PDB entry 4Y8N | X-ray diffraction, 2.60 A resolution | chains D and E of the 30 polymer chains in the assembly

== Chain D ==
Molecule: Proteasome subunit alpha type-5
From: Saccharomyces cerevisiae (strain ATCC 204508 / S288c)
Notes: EC 3.4.25.1
UniProtKB: P32379 (PSA5_YEAST); residues -7 to 252 here correspond to UniProt positions 1-260 (UniProt number = residue number + 8)
Amino-acid sequence (260 residues; each row starts with the number of its first residue; numbers below 1 keep their minus sign (Met-7 is residue -7)):
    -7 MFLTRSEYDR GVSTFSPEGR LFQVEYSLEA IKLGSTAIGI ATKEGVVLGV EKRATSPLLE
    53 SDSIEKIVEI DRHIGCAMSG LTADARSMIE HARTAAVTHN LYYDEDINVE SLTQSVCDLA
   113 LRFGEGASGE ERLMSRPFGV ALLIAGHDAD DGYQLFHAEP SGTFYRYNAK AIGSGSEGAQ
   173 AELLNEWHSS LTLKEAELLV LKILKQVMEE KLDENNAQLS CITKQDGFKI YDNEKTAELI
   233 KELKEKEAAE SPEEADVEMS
Unresolved in the structure: -7 to 0, 118-124, 243-252

== Chain E ==
Molecule: Proteasome subunit alpha type-6
From: Saccharomyces cerevisiae (strain ATCC 204508 / S288c)
Notes: EC 3.4.25.1
UniProtKB: P40302 (PSA6_YEAST); residues 0-233 here correspond to UniProt positions 1-234 (UniProt number = residue number + 1)
Amino-acid sequence (234 residues; numbered 0 to 233; the number before each row is that of its first residue; numbering starts at 0):
     0 MFRNNYDGDT VTFSPTGRLF QVEYALEAIK QGSVTVGLRS NTHAVLVALK RNADELSSYQ
    60 KKIIKCDEHM GLSLAGLAPD ARVLSNYLRQ QCNYSSLVFN RKLAVERAGH LLCDKAQKNT
   120 QSYGGRPYGV GLLIIGYDKS GAHLLEFQPS GNVTELYGTA IGARSQGAKT YLERTLDTFI
   180 KIDGNPDELI KAGVEAISQS LRDESLTVDN LSIAIVGKDT PFTIYDGEAV AKYI
Unresolved in the structure: 0-2
Swiss-Prot annotation at these positions:
  - modified residue: Ser13 (Phosphoserine)
  - cross-link: Lys190 (Glycyl lysine isopeptide (Lys-Gly) (interchain with G-Cter in ubiquitin))

== Chain D / chain E interface ==
Pairs across the interface (45):
  Gly3(D) with Gly7(E)
  Ser5(D) with Arg125(E)
  Thr6(D) with Gly7(E); Gln20(E)
  Phe7(D) with Gln20(E), hydrogen bond (backbone-side chain); Tyr23(E); Ala24(E), hydrophobic; Leu76(E), hydrophobic; Arg125(E); Pro126(E); Gly128(E)
  Ser8(D) with Tyr23(E)
  Pro9(D) with Tyr23(E), hydrophobic; Glu26(E)
  Glu10(D) with Glu26(E); Gln30(E)
  Gly11(D) with Tyr23(E); Ala27(E)
  Leu13(D) with Arg125(E)
  Gln106(D) with Arg81(E), hydrogen bond
  Asp110(D) with Arg81(E), salt bridge
  Leu113(D) with Pro78(E), hydrophobic; Arg125(E)
  Glu117(D) with Gly123(E)
  Ser153(D) with Pro78(E)
  Gly154(D) with Pro78(E)
  Thr155(D) with Gln59(E)
  Phe156(D) with Gln59(E)
  Tyr157(D) with Arg50(E), hydrogen bond (side chain-backbone); Ala52(E); Ser56(E); Ser57(E); Gln59(E)
  Arg158(D) with Ser56(E); Ser57(E), hydrogen bond (backbone-backbone)
  Tyr159(D) with Ala52(E); Asp53(E); Leu55(E); Ser56(E)
  Asn160(D) with Leu55(E), hydrogen bond (backbone-backbone)
  Ala161(D) with Leu55(E)
  Gln172(D) with Asp53(E), hydrogen bond; Leu55(E)
  Leu176(D) with Glu54(E); Leu55(E), hydrophobic
Other interface residues (no listed pair), chain D (27 interface residues in all): Arg2, Leu175, Trp179
Other interface residues (no listed pair), chain E (25 interface residues in all): Asp6, Asn51, Asp79

== Summary ==
Chain D and chain E form an interface of 27 and 25 residues respectively; the contacts include 6 hydrogen
bonds and 1 salt bridge. Polar contacts include Asp110(D)-Arg81(E), Phe7(D)-Gln20(E) and Gln106(D)-Arg81(E).
Here chain D is Proteasome subunit alpha type-5 and chain E is Proteasome subunit alpha type-6, both from
Saccharomyces cerevisiae (strain ATCC 204508 / S288c). Entry 4Y8N (Yeast 20S proteasome beta7-delta7_Cter
mutant in complex with Ac-PAE-ep) was determined by X-ray diffraction, deposited together with 4Y69, 4Y6A,
4Y6V, 4Y6Z, 4Y70, 4Y74 and 34 further entries.
